PDB entry 9DWI | electron microscopy, 3.30 A resolution | chains A and I of the 12 polymer chains in the assembly

== Chain A ==
Molecule: Histone H3.2
Source organism: Homo sapiens
UniProt: Q71DI3 (H32_HUMAN); residues 1-135 here correspond to UniProt positions 2-136 (UniProt number = residue number + 1)
Amino-acid sequence (135 residues; numbered 1 to 135; the number before each row is that of its first residue):
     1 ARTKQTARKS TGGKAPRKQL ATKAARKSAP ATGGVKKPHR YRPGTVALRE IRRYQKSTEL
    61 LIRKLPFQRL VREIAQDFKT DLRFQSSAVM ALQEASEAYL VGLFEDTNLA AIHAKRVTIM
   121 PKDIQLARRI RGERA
Not modelled in the structure: 1-37, 135
Sequence notes: engineered mutation Ala110 (Cys111 in Q71DI3)
UniProt features mapped onto this chain:
  - modified residue: Arg2 (Asymmetric dimethylarginine), Thr3 (Phosphothreonine), Lys4 (Allysine), Gln5 (5-glutamyl dopamine), Thr6 (Phosphothreonine), Arg8 (Citrulline), Lys9 (N6,N6,N6-trimethyllysine), Ser10 (ADP-ribosylserine), Thr11 (Phosphothreonine), Lys14 (N6-(2-hydroxyisobutyryl)lysine), Arg17 (Asymmetric dimethylarginine), Lys18 (N6-(2-hydroxyisobutyryl)lysine), Lys23 (N6-(2-hydroxyisobutyryl)lysine), Arg26 (Citrulline), Lys27 (N6,N6,N6-trimethyllysine), Ser28 (ADP-ribosylserine), Lys36 (N6,N6,N6-trimethyllysine), Lys37 (N6-methyllysine), Tyr41 (Phosphotyrosine), Lys56 (N6,N6,N6-trimethyllysine) and 8 more in UniProt
  - lipidation: Lys18 (N6-decanoyllysine)

== Chain I ==
Molecule: 601 I strand (damaged strand 1)
Sequence (117 nucleotides; each row starts with the number of its first residue):
     1 ATCGAGAATC CCGGTGCCGA GGCCGCTCAA TTGGTCGTAG ACAGCTCTAG CACCGCTTAA
    61 ACGCACGTAC GCGCTGTCCC CCGCGTTTTA ACCGCCAAGG GGATTACTCC CTAGTCT

== Interface between chain A and chain I ==
Contacting residue pairs - 16 pairs, chain A then chain I:
  Arg42(A) with DA69(I), salt bridge to the phosphate
  Pro43(A) with DA69(I), sugar contact
  Arg63(A) with DA60(I), phosphate contact; DA61(I), salt bridge to the phosphate
  Arg72(A) with DC51(I), salt bridge to the phosphate
  Arg83(A) with DG50(I), phosphate contact; DC51(I), phosphate contact
  Phe84(A) with DG50(I), sugar contact; DC51(I), hydrogen bond to the phosphate
  Gln85(A) with DG50(I), phosphate contact
  Ser86(A) with DG50(I), hydrogen bond to the phosphate
  Arg116(A) with DG71(I), phosphate contact; DC72(I), phosphate contact
  Val117(A) with DG71(I), hydrogen bond to the phosphate
  Thr118(A) with DG71(I), hydrogen bond to the phosphate
  Met120(A) with DC72(I), phosphate contact
Other interface residues (no listed pair), chain A (15 interface residues in all): Leu82, Lys115, Lys122
Other interface residues (no listed pair), chain I (8 interface residues in all): DC70

== Summary ==
The interface between chain A and chain I involves 15 residues on one side and 8 on the other, with 4 hydrogen
bonds and 3 salt bridges. Among the polar pairs are Phe84(A)-DC51(I), Ser86(A)-DG50(I) and Val117(A)-DG71(I).
Here chain A is Histone H3.2 (Homo sapiens) and chain I is 601 I strand (damaged strand 1). Entry 9DWI (DNA
Polymerase Beta bound to a nucleosome containing a 1-nt gap at SHL-4.5 (State 3, composite)) was determined by
electron microscopy.
